PDB entry 8BYF | X-ray diffraction, 1.65 A resolution | chains A and B

[Chain A]
Protein: 14-3-3 protein sigma
Organism: Homo sapiens
UniProt: P31947 (1433S_HUMAN); residues 1-231 here = UniProt positions 1-231
Sequence (236 residues; row label = number of the first residue in the row; numbers below 1 keep their minus sign (Gly-4 is residue -4)):
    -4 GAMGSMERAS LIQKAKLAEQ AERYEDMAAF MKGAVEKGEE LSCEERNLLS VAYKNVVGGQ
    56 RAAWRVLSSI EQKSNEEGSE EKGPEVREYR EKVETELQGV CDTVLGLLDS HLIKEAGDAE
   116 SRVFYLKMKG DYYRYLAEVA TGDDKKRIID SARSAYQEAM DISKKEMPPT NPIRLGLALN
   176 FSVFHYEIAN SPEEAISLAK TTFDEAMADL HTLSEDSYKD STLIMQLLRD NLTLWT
Differences from the reference sequence: expression tag (-4 to 0)
Small-molecule neighbours: S6X (N-[3-(5-carbamimidoylthiophen-3-yl)phenyl]-2-(4-chloranylphenoxy)-2-methyl-propanamide): Glu14, Glu39, Asn42, Leu43, Val46, Phe119, Lys122, Pro167, Ile168, Gly171, Leu218, Ile219
From the paper describing this entry:
  - binding site for S6X: Lys122, Pro167, Gly171, Leu218

[Chain B]
Protein: Phe-pro-ala-tpo-val
Sequence (5 residues; numbered 591 to 595; the number before each row is that of its first residue):
   591 FPATV
Modified positions: Thr594 (phosphothreonine; TPO)
From the paper describing this entry:
  - binding site for S6X: Val595

[Chain A / chain B interface]
Residue-residue contacts (19; chain A residue first):
  Lys49(A) - Thr594(B)
  Lys49(A) - Val595(B)  hydrogen bond (side chain-backbone)
  Arg56(A) - Thr594(B)
  Lys122(A) - Val595(B)  hydrogen bond (side chain-backbone)
  Arg129(A) - Thr594(B)
  Tyr130(A) - Thr594(B)
  Gly171(A) - Val595(B)
  Leu174(A) - Ala593(B)
  Leu174(A) - Thr594(B)
  Leu174(A) - Val595(B)  hydrophobic
  Asn175(A) - Thr594(B)
  Asn175(A) - Val595(B)  hydrogen bond (side chain-backbone)
  Val178(A) - Pro592(B)  hydrophobic
  Val178(A) - Ala593(B)
  Val178(A) - Thr594(B)
  Leu222(A) - Val595(B)  hydrophobic
  Asn226(A) - Pro592(B)
  Asn226(A) - Ala593(B)  hydrogen bond (side chain-backbone)
  Trp230(A) - Pro592(B)  hydrophobic
Also at the interface, not in a pair above, chain A (17 interface residues in all): Arg60, Asp126, Glu182, Ile219, Leu229
Also at the interface, not in a pair above, chain B (5 interface residues in all): Phe591

[Summary]
Chain A and chain B form an interface of 17 and 5 residues respectively, with 4 hydrogen bonds. Among the
polar pairs are Lys49(A)-Val595(B), Lys122(A)-Val595(B) and Asn175(A)-Val595(B). Chain A binds compound S6X.
From the paper: a binding site for S6X at Lys122(A), Pro167(A) and Val595(B) among others.
Chain A is 14-3-3 protein sigma (Homo sapiens) and chain B is Phe-pro-ala-tpo-val; the structure,
fragment-linked stabilizer for ERa - 14-3-3 interaction (1047455), was determined by X-ray diffraction
together with 8BWJ, 8BWX, 8BWZ, 8BX0, 8BX3, 8BX4 and 24 further entries from the same study.
